1UXY - chain A; structure by X-ray diffraction, 1.80 A resolution.

== Chain A ==
Protein: Uridine diphospho-N-acetylenolpyruvylglucosamine reductase
From: Escherichia coli
Notes: EC 1.1.1.158
UniProt: P08373 (MURB_ECOLI); numbering as in UniProt (aligned over 3-342)
Chain sequence (340 residues; row label = number of the first residue in the row):
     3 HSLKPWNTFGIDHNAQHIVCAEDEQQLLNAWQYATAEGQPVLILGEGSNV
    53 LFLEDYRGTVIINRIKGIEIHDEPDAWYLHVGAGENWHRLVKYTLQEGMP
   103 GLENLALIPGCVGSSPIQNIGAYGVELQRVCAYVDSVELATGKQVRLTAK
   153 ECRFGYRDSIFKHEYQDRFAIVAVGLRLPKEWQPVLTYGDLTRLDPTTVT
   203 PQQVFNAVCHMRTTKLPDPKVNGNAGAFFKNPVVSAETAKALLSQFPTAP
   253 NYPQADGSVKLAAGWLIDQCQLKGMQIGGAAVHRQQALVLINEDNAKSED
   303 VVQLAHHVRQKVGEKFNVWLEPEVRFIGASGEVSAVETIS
Sequence notes: engineered mutation Ala-229 (Ser in P08373)
UniProt features mapped onto this chain:
  - active site: Arg-159, Glu-325
  - binding site (substrate): Tyr-190
Residues lining bound ligands:
  - EPU (uridine-diphosphate-2(N-acetylglucosaminyl) butyric acid): Gly-123, Ala-124, Tyr-125, Tyr-158, Arg-159, Tyr-190, Arg-214, Lys-217, Leu-218, Ala-227, Gly-228, Ala-229, Phe-231, Lys-232, Asn-233, Pro-252, Tyr-254, Ala-264, Gly-266, Trp-267, Asp-270, Lys-275, Gln-288, Ala-289, Leu-290, Glu-325
  - FAD (flavin-adenine dinucleotide): Thr-10, Leu-44, Ile-45, Leu-46, Gly-47, Glu-48, Gly-49, Ser-50, Asn-51, Val-52, Asn-65, Ala-85, Ile-110, Pro-111, Gly-112, Cys-113, Ser-116, Ser-117, Ile-119, Ile-122, Gly-123, Ala-124, Arg-159, Phe-171, Ala-172, Ile-173, Arg-214, Leu-218, Pro-219, Pro-221, Asn-226, Ala-227, Gly-228, Glu-325, Arg-327

== Summary ==
Bound to chain A: flavin-adenine dinucleotide and compound EPU. From UniProt: active-site residues Arg-159 and
Glu-325 and substrate-binding residue Tyr-190.
Chain A is Uridine diphospho-N-acetylenolpyruvylglucosamine reductase (Escherichia coli); the structure, Murb
mutant with ser 229 replaced by ala, complex with enolpyruvyl-udp-N-acetylglucosamine, was determined by X-ray
diffraction (same publication as 2MBR).
